PDB entry 2YKR | electron microscopy, 9.80 A resolution (very low resolution: no residue pairs are listed; an interface is given only as per-side residue counts) | chains A and P of the 22 polymer chains in the assembly

# Chain A
Molecule: 16S RRNA
From: Escherichia coli
Sequence (1533 nucleotides; each row starts with the number of its first residue):
     2 AAUUGAAGAG UUUGAUCAUG GCUCAGAUUG AACGCUGGCG GCAGGCCUAA CACAUGCAAG
    62 UCGAACGGUA ACAGGAAGAA GCUUGCUUCU UUGCUGACGA GUGGCGGACG GGUGAGUAAU
   122 GUCUGGGAAA CUGCCUGAUG GAGGGGGAUA ACUACUGGAA ACGGUAGCUA AUACCGCAUA
   182 ACGUCGCAAG ACCAAAGAGG GGGACCUUCG GGCCUCUUGC CAUCGGAUGU GCCCAGAUGG
   242 GAUUAGCUAG UAGGUGGGGU AACGGCUCAC CUAGGCGACG AUCCCUAGCU GGUCUGAGAG
   302 GAUGACCAGC CACACUGGAA CUGAGACACG GUCCAGACUC CUACGGGAGG CAGCAGUGGG
   362 GAAUAUUGCA CAAUGGGCGC AAGCCUGAUG CAGCCAUGCC GCGUGUAUGA AGAAGGCCUU
   422 CGGGUUGUAA AGUACUUUCA GCGGGGAGGA AGGGAGUAAA GUUAAUACCU UUGCUCAUUG
   482 ACGUUACCCG CAGAAGAAGC ACCGGCUAAC UCCGUGCCAG CAGCCGCGGU AAUACGGAGG
   542 GUGCAAGCGU UAAUCGGAAU UACUGGGCGU AAAGCGCACG CAGGCGGUUU GUUAAGUCAG
   602 AUGUGAAAUC CCCGGGCUCA ACCUGGGAAC UGCAUCUGAU ACUGGCAAGC UUGAGUCUCG
   662 UAGAGGGGGG UAGAAUUCCA GGUGUAGCGG UGAAAUGCGU AGAGAUCUGG AGGAAUACCG
   722 GUGGCGAAGG CGGCCCCCUG GACGAAGACU GACGCUCAGG UGCGAAAGCG UGGGGAGCAA
   782 ACAGGAUUAG AUACCCUGGU AGUCCACGCC GUAAACGAUG UCGACUUGGA GGUUGUGCCC
   842 UUGAGGCGUG GCUUCCGGAG CUAACGCGUU AAGUCGACCG CCUGGGGAGU ACGGCCGCAA
   902 GGUUAAAACU CAAAUGAAUU GACGGGGGCC CGCACAAGCG GUGGAGCAUG UGGUUUAAUU
   962 CGAUGCAACG CGAAGAACCU UACCUGGUCU UGACAUCCAC GGAAGUUUUC AGAGAUGAGA
  1022 AUGUGCCUUC GGGAACCGUG AGACAGGUGC UGCAUGGCUG UCGUCAGCUC GUGUUGUGAA
  1082 AUGUUGGGUU AAGUCCCGCA ACGAGCGCAA CCCUUAUCCU UUGUUGCCAG CGGUCCGGCC
  1142 GGGAACUCAA AGGAGACUGC CAGUGAUAAA CUGGAGGAAG GUGGGGAUGA CGUCAAGUCA
  1202 UCAUGGCCCU UACGACCAGG GCUACACACG UGCUACAAUG GCGCAUACAA AGAGAAGCGA
  1262 CCUCGCGAGA GCAAGCGGAC CUCAUAAAGU GCGUCGUAGU CCGGAUUGGA GUCUGCAACU
  1322 CGACUCCAUG AAGUCGGAAU CGCUAGUAAU CGUGGAUCAG AAUGCCACGG UGAAUACGUU
  1382 CCCGGGCCUU GUACACACCG CCCGUCACAC CAUGGGAGUG GGUUGCAAAA GAAGUAGGUA
  1442 GCUUAACCUU CGGGAGGGCG CUUACCACUU UGUGAUUCAU GACUGGGGUG AAGUCGUAAC
  1502 AAGGUAACCG UAGGGGAACC UGCGGUUGGA UCA

# Chain P
Molecule: 30S ribosomal protein S16
From: Escherichia coli
UniProtKB: B7N6J5 (RS16_ECOLU); residues 1-82 here = UniProt positions 1-82
Amino-acid sequence (82 residues; each row starts with the number of its first residue):
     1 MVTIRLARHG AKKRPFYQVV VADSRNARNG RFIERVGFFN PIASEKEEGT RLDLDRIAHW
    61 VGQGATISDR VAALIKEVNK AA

# Interface between chain A and chain P
At this resolution (10 A) residue pairs are not listed: 53 residues of chain A and 53 of chain P lie at the interface.

# Overview
Chain A and chain P each contribute 53 residues to their interface.
Here chain A is 16S RRNA and chain P is 30S ribosomal protein S16, both from Escherichia coli. Entry 2YKR (30S
ribosomal subunit with RsgA bound in the presence of GMPPNP) was determined by electron microscopy.
